Entry 8R6Y (electron microscopy, 3.40 A resolution); this record covers chains A and C of the 5 polymer chains in the assembly.

Chain A:
Molecule: RNA-directed RNA polymerase L
Source organism: SFTS virus AH12
UniProtKB: U3GU88 (U3GU88_SFTS); numbering as in UniProt (aligned over 1-2084)
Sequence (2084 residues; numbered 1 to 2084; the number before each row is that of its first residue):
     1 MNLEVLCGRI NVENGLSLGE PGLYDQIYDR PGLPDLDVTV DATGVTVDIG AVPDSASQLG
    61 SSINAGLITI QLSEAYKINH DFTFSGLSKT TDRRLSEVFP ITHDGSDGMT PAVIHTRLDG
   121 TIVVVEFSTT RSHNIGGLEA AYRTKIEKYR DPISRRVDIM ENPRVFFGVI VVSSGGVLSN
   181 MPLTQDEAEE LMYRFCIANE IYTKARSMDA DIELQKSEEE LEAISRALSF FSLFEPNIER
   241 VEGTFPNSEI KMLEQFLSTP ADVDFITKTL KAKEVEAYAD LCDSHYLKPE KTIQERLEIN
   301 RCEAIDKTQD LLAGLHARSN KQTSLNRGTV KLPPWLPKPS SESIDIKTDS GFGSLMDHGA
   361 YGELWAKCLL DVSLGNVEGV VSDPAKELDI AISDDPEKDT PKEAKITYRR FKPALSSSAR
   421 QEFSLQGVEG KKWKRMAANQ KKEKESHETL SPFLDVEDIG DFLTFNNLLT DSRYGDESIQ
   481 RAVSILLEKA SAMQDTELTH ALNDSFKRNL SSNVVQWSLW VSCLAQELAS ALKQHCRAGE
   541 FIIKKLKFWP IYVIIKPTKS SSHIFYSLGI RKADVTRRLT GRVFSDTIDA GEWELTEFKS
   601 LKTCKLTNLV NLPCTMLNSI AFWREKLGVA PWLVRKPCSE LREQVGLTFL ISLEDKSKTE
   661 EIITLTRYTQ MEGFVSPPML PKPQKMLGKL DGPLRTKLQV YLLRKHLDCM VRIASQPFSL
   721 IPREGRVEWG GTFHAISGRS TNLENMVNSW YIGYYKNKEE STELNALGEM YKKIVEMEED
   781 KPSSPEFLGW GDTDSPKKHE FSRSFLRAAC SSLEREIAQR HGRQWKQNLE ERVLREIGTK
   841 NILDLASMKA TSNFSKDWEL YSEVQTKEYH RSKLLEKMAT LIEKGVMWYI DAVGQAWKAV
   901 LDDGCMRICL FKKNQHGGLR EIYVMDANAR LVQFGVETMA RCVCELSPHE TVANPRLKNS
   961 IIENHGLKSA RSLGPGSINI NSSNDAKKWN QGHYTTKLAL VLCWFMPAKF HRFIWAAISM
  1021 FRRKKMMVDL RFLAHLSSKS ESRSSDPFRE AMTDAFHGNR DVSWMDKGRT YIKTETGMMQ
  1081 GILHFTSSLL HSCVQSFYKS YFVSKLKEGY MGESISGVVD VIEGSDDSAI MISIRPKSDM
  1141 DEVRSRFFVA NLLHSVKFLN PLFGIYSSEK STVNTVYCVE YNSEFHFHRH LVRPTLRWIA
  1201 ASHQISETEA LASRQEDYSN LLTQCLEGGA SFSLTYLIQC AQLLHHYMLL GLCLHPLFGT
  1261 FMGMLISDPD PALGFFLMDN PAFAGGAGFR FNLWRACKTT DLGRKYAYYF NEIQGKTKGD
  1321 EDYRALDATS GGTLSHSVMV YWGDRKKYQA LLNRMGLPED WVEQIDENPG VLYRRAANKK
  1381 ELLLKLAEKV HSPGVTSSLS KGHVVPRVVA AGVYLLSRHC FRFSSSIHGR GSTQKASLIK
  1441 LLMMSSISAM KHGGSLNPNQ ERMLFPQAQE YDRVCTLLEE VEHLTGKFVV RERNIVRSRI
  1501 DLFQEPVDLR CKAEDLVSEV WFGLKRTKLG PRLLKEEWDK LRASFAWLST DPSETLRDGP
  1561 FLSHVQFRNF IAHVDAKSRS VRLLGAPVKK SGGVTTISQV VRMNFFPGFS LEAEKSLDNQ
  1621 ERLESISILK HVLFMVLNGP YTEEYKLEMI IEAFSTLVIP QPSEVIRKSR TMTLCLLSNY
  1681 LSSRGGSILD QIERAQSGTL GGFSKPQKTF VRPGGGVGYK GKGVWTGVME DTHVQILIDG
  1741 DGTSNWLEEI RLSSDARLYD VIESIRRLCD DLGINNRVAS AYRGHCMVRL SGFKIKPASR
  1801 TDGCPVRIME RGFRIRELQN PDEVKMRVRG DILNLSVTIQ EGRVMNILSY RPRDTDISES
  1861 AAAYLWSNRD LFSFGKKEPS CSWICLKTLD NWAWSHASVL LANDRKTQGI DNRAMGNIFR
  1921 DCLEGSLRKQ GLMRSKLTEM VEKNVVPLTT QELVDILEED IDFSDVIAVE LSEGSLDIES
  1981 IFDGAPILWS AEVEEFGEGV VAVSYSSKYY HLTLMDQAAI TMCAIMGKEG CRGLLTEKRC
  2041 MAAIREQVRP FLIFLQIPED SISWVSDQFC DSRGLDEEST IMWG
Disordered / not traced: 207-217, 394-405, 1425-1432, 1589-1594, 1810-1819, 1938-1949, 1958-1972, 2066-2084
Differences from the reference sequence: engineered mutation Ala112 (Asp in U3GU88)
Metal / ion sites: Mg2+: Asp985, Ala986, Asp1126 (together with 2KH)
Residues lining bound ligands: 2KH (5'-O-[(S)-hydroxy{[(S)-hydroxy(phosphonooxy)phosphoryl]amino}phosphoryl]uridine): Lys913, Arg920, Asp985, Ala986, Lys987, Lys988, Trp989, Asn990, Gln1080, Gly1081, Ser1125, Asp1126, Ser1168, Lys1170
Reported in the primary citation:
  - binding site for the 18-nt RNA strand (chain C): Phe1703, Tyr1719
  - Mg2+ coordination: Ala986, Asp1126
  - conformationally variable residues (loop rearrangement): Thr1838 to Val1844

Chain C:
Molecule: 18-nt RNA strand
Sequence (18 nucleotides; row label = number of the first residue in the row):
     1 XAAAAACGCA ACCAACAC
Disordered / not traced: 5-18
Modified / non-standard residues: M7G (7N-methyl-8-hydroguanosine-5'-diphosphate) at position 1

Interface between chain A and chain C:
Residue-residue contacts - 19 pairs, chain A then chain C:
  Phe1703(A) - M7G_1(C)
  Pro1706(A) - M7G_1(C)
  Gln1707(A) - M7G_1(C)
  Gly1716(A) - A3(C)  hydrogen bond to the base
  Val1717(A) - A2(C)  base contact
  Tyr1719(A) - M7G_1(C)
  Tyr1719(A) - A2(C)  sugar contact
  Asn1745(A) - M7G_1(C)
  Leu1772(A) - M7G_1(C)
  Leu1772(A) - A4(C)  phosphate contact
  Arg1829(A) - M7G_1(C)
  Arg1829(A) - A2(C)  salt bridge to the phosphate
  Ile1832(A) - A2(C)  phosphate contact
  Asn1834(A) - M7G_1(C)
  Asn1846(A) - M7G_1(C)
  Ser1849(A) - M7G_1(C)
  Arg1851(A) - A2(C)  hydrogen bond to the phosphate
  Arg1851(A) - A3(C)  salt bridge to the phosphate
  Arg1853(A) - A3(C)  salt bridge to the phosphate
Interface residues without a listed pair, chain A (18 interface residues in all): Gly1715, Ile1738, Asp1771

Summary:
Chain A and chain C form an interface of 18 and 4 residues respectively; the contacts include 2 hydrogen bonds
and 3 salt bridges. Polar pairs include Gly1716(A)-A3(C), Arg1851(A)-A2(C) and Arg1829(A)-A2(C). From the
paper: a binding site for the 18-nt RNA strand (chain C) at Phe1703(A) and Tyr1719(A); Mg2+ coordination by
Ala986(A) and Asp1126(A).
Chain A is RNA-directed RNA polymerase L (SFTS virus AH12) and chain C is an 18-nt RNA strand; the structure,
Structure of the SFTSV L protein stalled in a transcription-specific early elongation state with bound capped
..., was determined by electron microscopy, deposited together with 8R6U and 8R6W.
